Entry 4CEW (X-ray diffraction, 2.75 A resolution); this record covers chains A and B of the 4 polymer chains in the assembly.

Chain A:
Name: VP1
From: Enterovirus A71
UniProt: B2ZUN0 (B2ZUN0_9ENTO); residues 1-297 here correspond to UniProt positions 566-862 (UniProt number = residue number + 565)
Chain sequence (297 residues; each row starts with the number of its first residue):
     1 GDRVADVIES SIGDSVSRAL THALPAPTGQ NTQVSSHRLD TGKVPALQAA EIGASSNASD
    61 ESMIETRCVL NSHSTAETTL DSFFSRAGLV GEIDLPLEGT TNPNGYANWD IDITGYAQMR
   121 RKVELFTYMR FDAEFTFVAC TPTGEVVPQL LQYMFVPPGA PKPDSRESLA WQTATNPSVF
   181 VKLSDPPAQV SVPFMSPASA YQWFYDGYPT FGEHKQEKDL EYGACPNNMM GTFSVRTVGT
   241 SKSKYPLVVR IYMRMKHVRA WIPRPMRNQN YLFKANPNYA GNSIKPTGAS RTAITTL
Construct notes: conflict E98 (Lys in B2ZUN0)
Small-molecule neighbours: 7J5 (4-[3-[(3S)-5-[4-[(E)-ethoxyiminomethyl]phenoxy]-3-methyl-pentyl]-2-oxidanylidene-imidazolidin-1-yl]pyridine-2-carboxamide): I111, D112, I113, T114, F131, F135, F137, Y153, M154, F155, P177, S178, V179, V190, V192, M195, Y201, Q202, W203, N228, M230, F233, M253, K274, A275
Reported in the primary citation:
  - binding site for 7J5: D112, I113, F135, F155

Chain B:
Name: VP2
From: Enterovirus A71
UniProt: B2ZUN0 (B2ZUN0_9ENTO); residues 1-254 here correspond to UniProt positions 70-323 (UniProt number = residue number + 69)
Chain sequence (254 residues; numbered 1 to 254; the number before each row is that of its first residue):
     1 SPSAEACGYS DRVAQLTIGN STITTQEAAN IIVGYGEWPS YCSDSDATAV DKPTRPDVSV
    61 NRFYTLDTKL WEKSSKGWYW KFPDVLTETG VFGQNAQFHY LYRSGFCIHV QCNASKFHQG
   121 ALLVAVLPEY VIGTVAGGTG TEDTHPPYKQ TQPGADGFEL QHPYVLDAGI PISQLTVCPH
   181 QWINLRTNNC ATIIVPYINA LPFDSALNHC NFGLLVVPIS PLDYDQGATP VIPITITLAP
   241 MCSEFAGLRQ AVTQ
Disordered / not traced: 1-9

Chain A / chain B interface:
Contacting residue pairs (120; chain A residue first):
  S11(A) - Y41(B)
  I12(A) - Y41(B)
  I12(A) - R55(B)
  I12(A) - D57(B)
  G13(A) - Y41(B)
  D14(A) - S40(B)
  D14(A) - Y41(B)  hydrogen bond (backbone-backbone)
  S15(A) - S40(B)
  S15(A) - Y41(B)
  S15(A) - S43(B)
  S17(A) - S40(B)
  R18(A) - E37(B)
  R18(A) - W38(B)  hydrogen bond (backbone-backbone)
  A19(A) - G36(B)
  L20(A) - V33(B)  hydrophobic
  L20(A) - G36(B)  hydrogen bond (backbone-backbone)
  A50(A) - W182(B)
  E51(A) - Q181(B)
  E51(A) - W182(B)  hydrogen bond (backbone-backbone)
  E51(A) - N184(B)  hydrogen bond
  E51(A) - T187(B)  hydrogen bond
  E51(A) - N188(B)
  I52(A) - A29(B)
  I52(A) - N30(B)
  I52(A) - I32(B)
  I52(A) - H180(B)
  I52(A) - Q181(B)  hydrogen bond (backbone-side chain)
  G53(A) - H180(B)
  T127(A) - E129(B)
  Y128(A) - E129(B)  hydrogen bond
  Y128(A) - I198(B)
  Y128(A) - N199(B)
  Y128(A) - A200(B)  hydrophobic
  A198(A) - L201(B)  hydrophobic
  S199(A) - A200(B)  hydrogen bond (backbone-backbone)
  Q202(A) - E129(B)  hydrogen bond
  F204(A) - E129(B)
  F204(A) - V131(B)  hydrophobic
  Y205(A) - E129(B)
  Y205(A) - V131(B)
  Y205(A) - N208(B)
  Y205(A) - H209(B)
  D206(A) - K81(B)  salt bridge
  D206(A) - E129(B)  hydrogen bond (backbone-side chain)
  D206(A) - Y130(B)
  D206(A) - V131(B)
  D206(A) - H209(B)
  D206(A) - C210(B)  hydrogen bond (backbone-backbone)
  G207(A) - N208(B)
  Y208(A) - Y148(B)
  Y208(A) - T151(B)  hydrogen bond
  Y208(A) - Q152(B)
  Y208(A) - N208(B)  hydrogen bond (backbone-backbone)
  T210(A) - N208(B)
  F211(A) - S205(B)
  F211(A) - N208(B)
  F211(A) - Q254(B)
  G212(A) - Q254(B)  hydrogen bond (backbone-backbone)
  E213(A) - Q254(B)
  H214(A) - Y148(B)
  H214(A) - Q254(B)
  Q216(A) - P147(B)
  D219(A) - H145(B)
  D219(A) - P146(B)
  D219(A) - P147(B)
  L220(A) - H145(B)
  Y222(A) - Y130(B)
  Y222(A) - V131(B)
  Y222(A) - I132(B)  hydrogen bond (side chain-backbone)
  Y222(A) - P146(B)  hydrophobic
  Y222(A) - T151(B)
  I262(A) - Y35(B)  hydrophobic
  I262(A) - P128(B)  hydrophobic
  P263(A) - V177(B)
  R264(A) - P128(B)  hydrogen bond (side chain-backbone)
  R264(A) - E129(B)  hydrogen bond (side chain-backbone)
  P265(A) - I170(B)  hydrophobic
  P265(A) - P171(B)
  P265(A) - Q174(B)
  M266(A) - P171(B)
  M266(A) - Q174(B)  hydrogen bond (backbone-side chain)
  R267(A) - A168(B)  hydrogen bond (side chain-backbone)
  R267(A) - G169(B)
  N268(A) - G169(B)  hydrogen bond (backbone-backbone)
  N268(A) - I170(B)
  N268(A) - P171(B)
  Q269(A) - V165(B)
  Q269(A) - G169(B)
  L272(A) - A136(B)  hydrophobic
  L272(A) - G140(B)
  F273(A) - G140(B)
  F273(A) - E142(B)
  F273(A) - D143(B)
  N276(A) - D143(B)  hydrogen bond
  N276(A) - H145(B)
  P277(A) - V131(B)
  P277(A) - A168(B)
  N278(A) - G133(B)
  N278(A) - T134(B)  hydrogen bond (side chain-backbone)
  N278(A) - D143(B)  hydrogen bond
  N278(A) - T144(B)  hydrogen bond (side chain-backbone)
  Y279(A) - T134(B)  hydrogen bond (backbone-backbone)
  Y279(A) - V135(B)
  Y279(A) - A136(B)
  Y279(A) - H162(B)  hydrogen bond
  Y279(A) - V165(B)  hydrophobic
  Y279(A) - D167(B)
  Y279(A) - A168(B)
  Y279(A) - G169(B)
  A280(A) - V135(B)
  A280(A) - G138(B)
  G281(A) - V135(B)  hydrogen bond (backbone-backbone)
  G281(A) - G138(B)
  N282(A) - G138(B)  hydrogen bond (backbone-backbone)
  N282(A) - T139(B)
  I284(A) - H162(B)
  I284(A) - V165(B)  hydrophobic
  P286(A) - Y164(B)
  T287(A) - Y164(B)  hydrogen bond (backbone-side chain)
  T287(A) - P171(B)
Other interface residues (no listed pair), chain A (57 interface residues in all): V16, T21, A200, N227, K285
Other interface residues (no listed pair), chain B (67 interface residues in all): C42, Y100, L127, L175, C178, L207, R249

In short:
57 residues of chain A face 67 of chain B across their interface; the contacts include 30 hydrogen bonds and 1
salt bridge. Polar contacts include D206(A)-K81(B), E51(A)-N184(B) and E51(A)-T187(B). Ligands of chain A:
compound 7J5. From the paper: a binding site for 7J5 at D112(A), I113(A) and F135(A) among others.
Here chain A is VP1 and chain B is VP2, both from Enterovirus A71. Entry 4CEW (Crystal structure of human
Enterovirus 71 in complex with the uncoating inhibitor ALD) was determined by X-ray diffraction (same
publication as 4CDQ, 4CDU, 4CDW, 4CDX and 4CEY).
